Entry 4OEP (X-ray diffraction, 2.35 A resolution); this record covers chain A.

Chain A:
Protein: Tight junction protein ZO-1
Source organism: Homo sapiens
Notes: fragment: PDZ1 domain
UniProtKB: Q07157 (ZO1_HUMAN); numbering as in UniProt (aligned over 18-110)
Sequence (107 residues; row label = number of the first residue in the row):
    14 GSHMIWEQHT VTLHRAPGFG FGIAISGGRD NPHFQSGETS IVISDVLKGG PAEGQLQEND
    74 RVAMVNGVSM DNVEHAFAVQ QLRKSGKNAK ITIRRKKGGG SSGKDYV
Disordered / not traced: 14-15
Differences from the reference sequence: expression tag (14-17, 111-120)
What the authors report for this chain:
  - interface residues: Phe34, Gly35, Ile36, Ile38, Ser57, His88

In short:
From the paper: interface residues Phe34, Gly35 and Ile36 among others.
Chain A is Tight junction protein ZO-1 (Homo sapiens); the structure, Crystal structure of the ZO-1 PDZ1
domain in complex with the 7-mer Claudin1 C-terminal tail, was determined by X-ray diffraction, deposited
together with 4YYX and 4OEO.
